PDB entry 4M9X | X-ray diffraction, 3.34 A resolution | chains A and B of the 4 polymer chains in the assembly

# Chain A (and B)
Protein: Cell death protein 4
Organism: Caenorhabditis elegans
Notes: chain B of this document is another copy of the same molecule, construct and numbering; everything in this record applies to it too
UniProtKB: P30429 (CED4_CAEEL); residues 1-549 here = UniProt positions 1-549
Chain sequence (549 residues; numbered 1 to 549; the number before each row is that of its first residue):
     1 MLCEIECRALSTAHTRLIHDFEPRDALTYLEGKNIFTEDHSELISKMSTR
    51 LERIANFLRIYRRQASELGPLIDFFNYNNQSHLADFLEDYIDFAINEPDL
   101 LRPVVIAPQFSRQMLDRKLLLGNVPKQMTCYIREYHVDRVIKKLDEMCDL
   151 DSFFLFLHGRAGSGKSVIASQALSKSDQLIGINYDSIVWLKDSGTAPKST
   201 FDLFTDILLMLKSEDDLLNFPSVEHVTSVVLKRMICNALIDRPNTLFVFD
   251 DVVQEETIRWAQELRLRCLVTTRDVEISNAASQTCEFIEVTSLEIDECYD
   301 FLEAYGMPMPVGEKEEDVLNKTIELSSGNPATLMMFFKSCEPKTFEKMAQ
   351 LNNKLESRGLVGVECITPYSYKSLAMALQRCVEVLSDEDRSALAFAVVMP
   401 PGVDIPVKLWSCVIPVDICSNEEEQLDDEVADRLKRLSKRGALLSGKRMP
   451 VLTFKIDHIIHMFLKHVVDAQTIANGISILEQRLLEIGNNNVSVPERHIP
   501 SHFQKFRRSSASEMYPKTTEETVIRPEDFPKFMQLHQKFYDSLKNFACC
Unresolved in the structure: 418-423, 488-520 (chain B: 417-425, 492-520)
Bound ions: Mg2+: S166, D250 (together with ATP)
Small-molecule neighbours: ATP (adenosine-5'-triphosphate): M128, Y131, R133, R160, A161, G162, S163, G164, K165, S166, V167, Q171, D251, R273, F301, Y305, P330, A331, M334, T367, P368, Y369
Swiss-Prot annotation at these positions:
  - binding site (ATP): Y131, G162, G164, K165, S166, V167, R273, T367, Y369
  - binding site (Mg(2+)): S166
  - mutagenesis: Q80 to C549 (In n1162; reduces the number of apoptotic corpses and restores the number of male tail rays in an icd-1 RNAi background), V230 (V230D: Loss of dimerization without affecting interaction with ced-9, loss of ced-3 activation and severe reduction in the number of cell corpses in embryos in a ced-1 mutant background ...), R233 (R233E: Severe reduction in the number of cell corpses in embryos in a ced-1 mutant background ...), M234 (M234E: Loss of dimerization without affecting interaction with ced-9, loss of ced-3 activation and severe reduction in the number of cell corpses in embryos in a ced-1 mutant background ...), D250 to D251 (Severe reduction in the number of cell corpses in embryos in a ced-1 mutant background), I258 (I258N: In n1948; no effect on the interaction with mac-1), A394 (A394W: Reduced interaction with ced-3)
From the paper describing this entry:
  - mutagenesis - A394W: abolished catalytic activity (autocatalytic processing of CED-3)
  - mutagenesis - A394W: unchanged catalytic activity (protease activity of the processed CED-3)
  - mutagenesis - L2F, G162E, S163F: decreased stability (proposed by the authors, not directly observed)

# How chain A and chain B interact
Pairs across the interface (56; chain A residue first):
  H19(A) - M1(B)
  D20(A) - R63(B)
  F21(A) - R63(B)  hydrogen bond (backbone-side chain)
  E22(A) - R59(B)  salt bridge
  E22(A) - R63(B)  salt bridge
  D25(A) - H40(B)  salt bridge
  R50(A) - R63(B)
  Y77(A) - T37(B)
  Y77(A) - D39(B)  hydrogen bond
  N78(A) - T37(B)
  N78(A) - H40(B)
  N78(A) - Q64(B)
  N79(A) - N34(B)
  N79(A) - I35(B)
  N79(A) - F36(B)  hydrogen bond (side chain-backbone)
  N79(A) - Q64(B)
  Q80(A) - R63(B)
  Q80(A) - Q64(B)  hydrogen bond
  H82(A) - Q64(B)  hydrogen bond (side chain-backbone)
  H82(A) - S66(B)
  D116(A) - D151(B)
  D116(A) - R265(B)
  R117(A) - C236(B)
  L119(A) - R265(B)
  L120(A) - R265(B)
  L121(A) - R233(B)
  L121(A) - C236(B)
  N123(A) - V229(B)
  V124(A) - R265(B)
  K126(A) - R265(B)
  K126(A) - S282(B)
  K126(A) - Q283(B)
  M128(A) - S282(B)
  L190(A) - V229(B)  hydrophobic
  M210(A) - R233(B)
  K212(A) - R233(B)  hydrogen bond (backbone-side chain)
  E214(A) - R233(B)  salt bridge
  E214(A) - N237(B)
  L217(A) - R233(B)
  K338(A) - N279(B)
  E341(A) - D432(B)
  E341(A) - K435(B)
  P342(A) - R448(B)
  K347(A) - D432(B)  salt bridge
  Q350(A) - D428(B)  hydrogen bond
  K354(A) - E429(B)  salt bridge
  R358(A) - E429(B)  salt bridge
  I366(A) - R259(B)
  I366(A) - E276(B)
  I366(A) - N279(B)
  I366(A) - A280(B)
  T367(A) - R259(B)  hydrogen bond (backbone-side chain)
  T367(A) - N279(B)
  P368(A) - N279(B)
  P368(A) - S282(B)
  Y369(A) - R259(B)
Also at the interface, not in a pair above, chain A (41 interface residues in all): P125, D206, L209, F220, T344
Also at the interface, not in a pair above, chain B (36 interface residues in all): S152, V226, T227, V230, I240, E263, L264, R436

# Overview
The interface between chain A and chain B involves 41 residues on one side and 36 on the other; the contacts
include 8 hydrogen bonds and 7 salt bridges. Among the polar pairs are E22(A)-R59(B), E22(A)-R63(B) and
D25(A)-H40(B). The paper reports that L2F, G162E and S163F of chain A reduce stability; A394W of chain A
abolishes catalytic activity (autocatalytic processing of CED-3).
Chain A and chain B are both Cell death protein 4 (Caenorhabditis elegans); the structure, Crystal structure
of CED-4 bound CED-3 fragment, was determined by X-ray diffraction (same publication as 4M9S, 4M9Y, 4M9Z and
4M9R).
